Entry 4P35 (X-ray diffraction, 1.75 A resolution); this record covers chain A.

Chain A:
Molecule: Protein DJ-1
From: Homo sapiens
Notes: EC 3.4.-.-
UniProtKB: Q99497 (PARK7_HUMAN); residue numbers follow UniProt; this construct covers 1-189
Sequence (189 residues; each row starts with the number of its first residue):
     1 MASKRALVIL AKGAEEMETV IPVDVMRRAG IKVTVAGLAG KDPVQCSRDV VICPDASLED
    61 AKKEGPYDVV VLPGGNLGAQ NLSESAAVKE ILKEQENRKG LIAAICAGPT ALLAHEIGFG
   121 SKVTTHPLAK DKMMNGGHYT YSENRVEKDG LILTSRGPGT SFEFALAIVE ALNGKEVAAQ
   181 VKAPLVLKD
Not modelled in the structure: 1, 189
Bound ions: Zn2+: Glu18, Cys106
Curated features (UniProtKB/Swiss-Prot):
  - active site: Cys106 (Nucleophile), His126
  - site: Asp149, Gly150 (Cleavage)
  - modified residue: Ala2 (N-acetylalanine), Tyr67 (Phosphotyrosine), Cys106 (Cysteine sulfinic acid (-SO2H)), Lys148 (N6-acetyllysine), Lys182 (N6-succinyllysine)
  - lipidation (S-palmitoyl cysteine): Cys46, Cys53, Cys106
  - cross-link: Lys130 (Glycyl lysine isopeptide (Lys-Gly) (interchain with G-Cter in SUMO))
  - natural variant: Leu10 (L10P: In PARK7; uncertain significance), Met26 (M26I: In PARK7), Ala39 (A39S: Found in early-onset Parkinson disease with digenic inheritance), Gln45 (deletion: In PARK7), Glu64 (E64D: In PARK7), Ala104 (A104T: In PARK7), Asp149 (D149A: In PARK7), Glu163 (E163K: In PARK7; uncertain significance), Leu166 (L166P: In PARK7)
  - mutagenesis: Leu10 (L10P: Abolishes detoxification activity on methylglyocal-adducted CoA), Glu18 (E18A: Strongly decreases enzymatic activity. Almost abolishes detoxification activity on methylglyocal-adducted CoA; E18D: Strongly decreases enzymatic activity ...), Cys46 (C46A: Reduces protein stability. No effect on oxidation; C46A: Reduces protein stability. No effect on oxidation. Reduced localization in lipid rafts; when associated with A-106 ...), Val51 (V51A: Disrupts dimer formation and strongly reduces ability to eliminate hydrogen peroxide), Cys53 (C53A: Strongly reduces chaperone activity and ability to eliminate hydrogen peroxide; C53S: No effect on mitochondrial translocation neither on deglycase activity), Cys106 (C106A: Abolishes enzymatic activity. Abolishes oxidation, association with mitochondria and protease activity. No effect on chaperone activity. Reduces binding to OTUD7B ...), His126 (H126A: Strongly decreases enzymatic activity), Lys130 (K130R: Partially compensates for loss of stability; when associated with P-166), Ala179 (A179T: No effect on detoxification activity on methylglyocal-adducted CoA)

In short:
Glu18 and Cys106 form the Zn2+ site. Curated annotation (UniProt) lists active-site residues Cys106 and His126
and 9 mutagenesis sites.
Chain A is Protein DJ-1 (Homo sapiens); the structure, Crystal structure of DJ-1 with Zinc(II) bound (crystal
I), was determined by X-ray diffraction (same publication as 4P2G, 4P34 and 4P36).
